PDB entry 6LB2 | X-ray diffraction, 1.69 A resolution | chains A and B

== Chain A ==
Molecule: MHC class I antigen
From: Macaca mulatta
Reference sequence: A0A1E1GJG5 (A0A1E1GJG5_MACMU); residues 0-276 here correspond to UniProt positions 24-300 (UniProt number = residue number + 24)
Sequence (277 residues; row label = number of the first residue in the row; numbering starts at 0):
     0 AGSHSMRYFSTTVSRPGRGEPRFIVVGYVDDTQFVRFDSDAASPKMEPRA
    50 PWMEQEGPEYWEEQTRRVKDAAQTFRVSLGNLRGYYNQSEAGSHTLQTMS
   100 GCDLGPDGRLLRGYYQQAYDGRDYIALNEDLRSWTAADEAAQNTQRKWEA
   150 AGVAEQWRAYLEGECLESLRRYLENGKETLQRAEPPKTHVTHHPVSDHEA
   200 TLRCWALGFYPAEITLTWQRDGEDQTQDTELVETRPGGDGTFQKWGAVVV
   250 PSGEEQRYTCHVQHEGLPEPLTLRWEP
Sequence notes: engineered mutation Ser167 (Cys191 in A0A1E1GJG5)
Disulfide bonds: Cys101-Cys164, Cys203-Cys259
Metal / ion sites: Zn2+ site 1: Ala0, His3, Gln180 (shared with 1 residue of chain C); Zn2+ site 2: Glu58, Glu61 (shared with 2 residues of chain C); Zn2+ site 3: Glu138 (shared with 2 residues of chain C); Zn2+ site 4: His191, Glu254 (shared with 2 residues of chain C); Zn2+ site 5 near His192 (its only coordinating residue here); Zn2+ site 6: His197 (shared with Glu36(B) of chain B)
Small-molecule neighbours: (2R)-2,3-dihydroxypropyl hexadecanoate (EKG): Tyr7, Phe8, Ser9, Phe22, Val24, Gln63, Arg66, Val67, Ala70, Phe74, Thr97, Met98, Ser99, Gln155, Trp156, Tyr159, Glu163

== Chain B ==
Molecule: Beta-2-microglobulin
From: Macaca mulatta
Reference sequence: Q6V7J5 (B2MG_MACMU); residues 0-99 here correspond to UniProt positions 20-119 (UniProt number = residue number + 20)
Sequence (100 residues; each row starts with the number of its first residue; numbering starts at 0):
     0 AIQRTPKIQVYSRHPPENGKPNFLNCYVSGFHPSDIEVDLLKNGEKMGKV
    50 EHSDLSFSKDWSFYLLYYTEFTPNEKDEYACRVNHVTLSGPRTVKWDRDM
Disulfide bonds: Cys25-Cys80
Metal / ion sites: Zn2+: Glu36 (shared with His197(A) of chain A)

== Chain A / chain B interface ==
Contacting residue pairs (57):
  Phe8(A) - Ser55(B)
  Phe8(A) - Phe56(B)  hydrophobic
  Ser9(A) - Phe56(B)
  Thr10(A) - Leu54(B)
  Thr10(A) - Phe56(B)
  Thr10(A) - Phe62(B)
  Val12(A) - Ser33(B)
  Val25(A) - Asp53(B)
  Val25(A) - Leu54(B)
  Val25(A) - Ser55(B)
  Tyr27(A) - Ser55(B)
  Tyr27(A) - Tyr63(B)
  Gln32(A) - Asp53(B)  hydrogen bond
  Arg35(A) - Asp53(B)  salt bridge
  Arg48(A) - Asp53(B)  salt bridge
  Gln96(A) - His31(B)  hydrogen bond
  Gln96(A) - Phe56(B)
  Gln96(A) - Trp60(B)  hydrogen bond (side chain-backbone)
  Gln96(A) - Phe62(B)
  Thr97(A) - Phe56(B)
  Gln115(A) - Trp60(B)
  Gln116(A) - Trp60(B)
  Ala117(A) - Trp60(B)  hydrophobic
  Asp119(A) - Ala0(B)
  Asp119(A) - Ile1(B)  hydrogen bond (backbone-backbone)
  Asp119(A) - His31(B)
  Gly120(A) - Arg3(B)  hydrogen bond (backbone-side chain)
  Gly120(A) - His31(B)
  Arg121(A) - Ala0(B)
  Arg121(A) - Ile1(B)
  Asp122(A) - Trp60(B)  hydrogen bond
  His192(A) - Asp98(B)  salt bridge
  Arg202(A) - Asp98(B)  hydrogen bond (side chain-backbone)
  Trp204(A) - Asp98(B)
  Trp204(A) - Met99(B)
  Val231(A) - Gln8(B)
  Glu232(A) - Lys6(B)  salt bridge
  Glu232(A) - Gln8(B)  hydrogen bond (backbone-side chain)
  Glu232(A) - Tyr26(B)
  Glu232(A) - Ser28(B)  hydrogen bond
  Thr233(A) - Tyr26(B)
  Arg234(A) - Gln8(B)  hydrogen bond
  Arg234(A) - Tyr10(B)
  Arg234(A) - Tyr26(B)
  Arg234(A) - Met99(B)  hydrogen bond (side chain-backbone)
  Pro235(A) - Tyr10(B)  hydrogen bond (backbone-side chain)
  Pro235(A) - Asn24(B)
  Pro235(A) - Tyr26(B)
  Gly236(A) - Arg12(B)  hydrogen bond (backbone-side chain)
  Gly236(A) - Asn24(B)  hydrogen bond (backbone-side chain)
  Gly237(A) - Arg12(B)  hydrogen bond (backbone-side chain)
  Gly237(A) - Leu65(B)
  Asp238(A) - Arg12(B)
  Gln242(A) - Tyr10(B)
  Gln242(A) - Ser11(B)
  Gln242(A) - Arg12(B)  hydrogen bond (side chain-backbone)
  Trp244(A) - Met99(B)  hydrogen bond (side chain-backbone)
Interface residues without a listed pair, chain A (35 interface residues in all): Ile23, Thr94, Met98, Leu206
Interface residues without a listed pair, chain B (26 interface residues in all): His13, Pro14, Asp59

== Overview ==
35 residues of chain A and 26 residues of chain B are in contact, with 17 hydrogen bonds and 4 salt bridges.
Among the polar pairs are Arg35(A)-Asp53(B), Arg48(A)-Asp53(B) and His192(A)-Asp98(B). Bound to chain A:
(2R)-2,3-dihydroxypropyl hexadecanoate. Ala0(A), His3(A) and Gln180(A) coordinate Zn2+ site 1.
Chain A is MHC class I antigen and chain B is Beta-2-microglobulin, both from Macaca mulatta; the structure,
Crystal structure of rhesus macaque MHC class I molecule Mamu-B*098 complexed with mono-acyl glycerol, was
determined by X-ray diffraction (same publication as 6LAM, 6LAH and 6LT6).
